5Y42 - chains A and B of the 3 polymer chains in the assembly; structure by X-ray diffraction, 2.90 A resolution.

[Chain A]
Molecule: Lectin
From: Trichosanthes anguina
UniProtKB: U3KRF6 (U3KRF6_TRIAN); residues 4-44 here correspond to UniProt positions 1-41 (UniProt number = residue number - 3)
Sequence (41 residues; row label = number of the first residue in the row):
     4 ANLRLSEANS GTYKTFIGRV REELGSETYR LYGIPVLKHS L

[Chain B]
Molecule: Seed lectin
From: Trichosanthes anguina
UniProtKB: U3KRF8 (SGSL_TRIAN); numbering as in UniProt (aligned over 48-253)
Sequence (206 residues; each row starts with the number of its first residue):
    48 NRFYLLTLTS NQDESITLAI DVEDMVAVAY QPAGSHESYF FLNAPQIAFH TLFTDTHQNV
   108 LNFDNTFKSL ENAAGTTRQT IVLGVDPLDF AISNLFNADP KLLPLSFLVI IQMVLEASKF
   168 RFIEQSVAYS FKNEKTFLPD LAIVSLEDNW SEISLQIQAS TSLQGLFGSV VELYNSNNEL
   228 IEVDSIYYPI ILANVALQLY HCQVST

[Chain A / chain B interface]
Contacting residue pairs (71; chain A residue first):
  Ala4(A) - Tyr51(B)
  Ala4(A) - Leu53(B)
  Ala4(A) - Thr54(B)  hydrogen bond (backbone-backbone)
  Asn5(A) - Thr54(B)
  Asn5(A) - Thr56(B)
  Leu6(A) - Thr54(B)  hydrogen bond (backbone-backbone)
  Leu6(A) - Leu55(B)
  Leu6(A) - Thr56(B)  hydrogen bond (backbone-backbone)
  Arg7(A) - Thr56(B)
  Leu8(A) - Thr56(B)  hydrogen bond (backbone-backbone)
  Leu8(A) - Asn58(B)
  Leu8(A) - Val132(B)
  Leu8(A) - Asp136(B)
  Ser9(A) - Asn58(B)  hydrogen bond (backbone-side chain)
  Ala11(A) - Phe178(B)  hydrophobic
  Asn12(A) - Phe178(B)
  Ser13(A) - Ala175(B)
  Ser13(A) - Phe178(B)
  Tyr16(A) - Met160(B)  hydrogen bond (side chain-backbone)
  Tyr16(A) - Ala164(B)
  Tyr16(A) - Glu171(B)
  Tyr16(A) - Val174(B)
  Tyr16(A) - Phe178(B)  hydrophobic
  Lys17(A) - Glu171(B)
  Lys17(A) - Gln172(B)
  Phe19(A) - Val161(B)  hydrophobic
  Ile20(A) - Val161(B)
  Ile20(A) - Ala164(B)
  Ile20(A) - Ser165(B)
  Ile20(A) - Glu171(B)
  Val23(A) - Ser165(B)
  Arg24(A) - Ala164(B)  hydrogen bond (side chain-backbone)
  Arg24(A) - Ser165(B)  hydrogen bond (side chain-backbone)
  Arg24(A) - Phe167(B)
  Arg24(A) - Glu171(B)  salt bridge
  Arg24(A) - Ala243(B)
  Arg24(A) - Leu244(B)
  Glu26(A) - Tyr51(B)  hydrogen bond
  Leu27(A) - Tyr51(B)  hydrophobic
  Leu27(A) - Met72(B)  hydrophobic
  Gly28(A) - Leu244(B)
  Tyr32(A) - Cys249(B)  hydrogen bond (side chain-backbone)
  Tyr32(A) - Gln250(B)
  Tyr32(A) - Val251(B)  hydrogen bond (side chain-backbone)
  Leu34(A) - Gln205(B)
  Leu34(A) - Gln245(B)
  Leu34(A) - Val251(B)  hydrophobic
  Leu34(A) - Ser252(B)
  Tyr35(A) - Ile204(B)
  Tyr35(A) - Ser207(B)  hydrogen bond
  Tyr35(A) - Thr208(B)
  Tyr35(A) - Gly212(B)
  Tyr35(A) - Leu239(B)
  Tyr35(A) - Thr253(B)
  Ile37(A) - Ile204(B)  hydrophobic
  Ile37(A) - Val242(B)
  Ile37(A) - Gln245(B)  hydrogen bond (backbone-side chain)
  Pro38(A) - Ala243(B)
  Pro38(A) - Leu244(B)
  Pro38(A) - Gln245(B)  hydrogen bond (backbone-backbone)
  Val39(A) - Gln245(B)
  Val39(A) - Tyr247(B)  hydrophobic
  Leu40(A) - Val69(B)
  Leu40(A) - Met72(B)  hydrophobic
  Leu40(A) - Trp197(B)  hydrophobic
  Leu40(A) - Gln245(B)  hydrogen bond (backbone-backbone)
  Lys41(A) - Val69(B)
  Ser43(A) - Asn48(B)
  Leu44(A) - Asn48(B)  hydrogen bond (backbone-backbone)
  Leu44(A) - Phe50(B)
  Leu44(A) - Tyr51(B)  hydrophobic
Other interface residues (no listed pair), chain A (31 interface residues in all): Arg22, Arg33, His42
Other interface residues (no listed pair), chain B (49 interface residues in all): Arg49, Ser57, Ile67, Glu70, Leu135, Ile139, Arg168, Lys179, Ile233, Leu246

[In short]
31 residues of chain A and 49 residues of chain B are in contact; the contacts include 16 hydrogen bonds and 1
salt bridge. Polar pairs include Arg24(A)-Glu171(B), Ser9(A)-Asn58(B) and Tyr16(A)-Met160(B).
Here chain A is Lectin and chain B is Seed lectin, both from Trichosanthes anguina. Entry 5Y42 (Native-crystal
structure of three chain non-toxic type II ribosome inactivating protein purified from the seeds of ...) was
determined by X-ray diffraction together with 5Y97 from the same study.
